Entry 7TJZ (electron microscopy, 4.40 A resolution (low resolution: residue-level contacts below are approximate; hydrogen-bond / salt-bridge calls are withheld)); this record covers chains T and V of the 27 polymer chains in the assembly.

# Chain T
Name: ATP synthase subunit a
Organism: Saccharomyces cerevisiae
UniProtKB: P00854 (ATP6_YEAST); residues 1-249 here correspond to UniProt positions 11-259 (UniProt number = residue number + 10)
Amino-acid sequence (249 residues; numbered 1 to 249; the number before each row is that of its first residue):
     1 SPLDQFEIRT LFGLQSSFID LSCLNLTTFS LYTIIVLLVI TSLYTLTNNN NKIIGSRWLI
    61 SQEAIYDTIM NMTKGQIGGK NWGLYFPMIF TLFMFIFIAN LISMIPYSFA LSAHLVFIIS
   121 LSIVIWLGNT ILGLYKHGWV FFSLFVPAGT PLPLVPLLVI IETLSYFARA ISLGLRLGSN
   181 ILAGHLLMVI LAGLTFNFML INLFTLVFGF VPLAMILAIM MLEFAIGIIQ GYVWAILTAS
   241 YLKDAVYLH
Not modelled in the structure: 1-25

# Chain V
Name: ATP synthase subunit d
Organism: Saccharomyces cerevisiae
UniProtKB: P30902 (ATP7_YEAST); residues 1-173 here correspond to UniProt positions 2-174 (UniProt number = residue number + 1)
Amino-acid sequence (173 residues; row label = number of the first residue in the row):
     1 SLAKSAANKL DWAKVISSLR ITGSTATQLS SFKKRNDEAR RQLLELQSQP TEVDFSHYRS
    61 VLKNTSVIDK IESYVKQYKP VKIDASKQLQ VIESFEKHAM TNAKETESLV SKELKDLQST
   121 LDNIQSARPF DELTVDDLTK IKPEIDAKVE EMVKKGKWDV PGYKDRFGNL NVM
Not modelled in the structure: 1-2
UniProt features mapped onto this chain:
  - modified residue: S1 (N-acetylserine)

# Chain T / chain V interface
Pairs across the interface - 6 pairs, chain T then chain V:
  N51(T) - T134(V)
  N51(T) - V135(V)
  K52(T) - L133(V)
  I53(T) - L133(V)
  G83(T) - G156(V)
  L84(T) - G156(V)
Interface residues without a listed pair, chain T (7 interface residues in all): I54, A64
Interface residues without a listed pair, chain V (5 interface residues in all): L170

# Overview
The interface between chain T and chain V involves 7 residues on one side and 5 on the other.
Chain T is ATP synthase subunit a and chain V is ATP synthase subunit d, both from Saccharomyces cerevisiae;
the structure, Yeast ATP synthase State 1catalytic(b) without exogenous ATP backbone model, was determined by
electron microscopy (same publication as 7TJS, 7TJT, 7TJU, 7TJV, 7TJW, 7TJX and 30 further entries).
